PDB entry 5WOS | X-ray diffraction, 2.45 A resolution | chains A and B

[Chain A]
Protein: CNPV058 bcl-2 like protein
From: Canarypox virus
UniProt: Q6VZT9 (Q6VZT9_CNPV); numbering as in UniProt (aligned over 1-143)
Chain sequence (148 residues; row label = number of the first residue in the row; numbers below 1 keep their minus sign (Gly-4 is residue -4)):
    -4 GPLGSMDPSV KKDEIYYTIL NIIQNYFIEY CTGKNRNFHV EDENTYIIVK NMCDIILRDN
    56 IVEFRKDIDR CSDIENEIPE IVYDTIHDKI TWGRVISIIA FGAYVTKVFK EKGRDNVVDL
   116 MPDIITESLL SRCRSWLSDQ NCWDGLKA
Not modelled in the structure: -4 to 4, 143
Differences from the reference sequence: expression tag (-4 to 0)

[Chain B]
Protein: Bcl-2-like protein 11
Notes: fragment: BH3 domain
UniProt: O43521 (B2L11_HUMAN); residues 51-76 here correspond to UniProt positions 141-166 (UniProt number = residue number + 90)
Chain sequence (26 residues; row label = number of the first residue in the row):
    51 DMRPEIWIAQ ELRRIGDEFN AYYARR
Not modelled in the structure: 51-53, 75-76
Swiss-Prot annotation at these positions:
  - motif: Ile58 to Tyr72 (BH3)

[Interface between chain A and chain B]
Contacting residue pairs - 32 pairs, chain A then chain B:
  Met47(A) with Phe69(B), hydrophobic
  Ile51(A) with Ile65(B), hydrophobic; Phe69(B), hydrophobic
  Asn55(A) with Ile65(B)
  Glu58(A) with Glu61(B)
  Phe59(A) with Ile65(B), hydrophobic
  Asp62(A) with Trp57(B), hydrogen bond; Ile58(B); Glu61(B)
  Arg65(A) with Trp57(B)
  Glu72(A) with Glu55(B)
  Glu75(A) with Glu55(B)
  Ile76(A) with Ile58(B), hydrophobic; Ala59(B); Leu62(B), hydrophobic
  Asp79(A) with Ala59(B); Arg63(B)
  Thr80(A) with Ala59(B); Leu62(B); Arg63(B)
  Asp83(A) with Arg63(B), salt bridge
  Thr86(A) with Asn70(B)
  Gly88(A) with Gly66(B); Asn70(B)
  Arg89(A) with Arg63(B); Gly66(B); Asp67(B), salt bridge
  Ser92(A) with Leu62(B); Ile65(B); Gly66(B), hydrogen bond (side chain-backbone)
  Phe96(A) with Ile58(B), hydrophobic; Leu62(B), hydrophobic
Interface residues without a listed pair, chain A (23 interface residues in all): Ile50, Cys66, Ile69, Trp87, Ile93
Interface residues without a listed pair, chain B (14 interface residues in all): Arg64, Tyr73
From the paper, about this interface:
  - specific contacts: Asp83(A)-Arg63(B) (salt bridge), Arg89(A)-Asp67(B) (salt bridge)
  - interface residues, chain B: Ile58(B), Leu62(B), Ile65(B), Phe69(B)

[In short]
23 residues of chain A and 14 residues of chain B are in contact, with 2 hydrogen bonds and 2 salt bridges.
Polar pairs include Asp83(A)-Arg63(B), Arg89(A)-Asp67(B) and Asp62(A)-Trp57(B). The authors report salt
bridges between Asp83(A) and Arg63(B) and Arg89(A) and Asp67(B). The paper reports interface residues
Ile58(B), Leu62(B) and Ile65(B) among others.
Here chain A is CNPV058 bcl-2 like protein (Canarypox virus) and chain B is Bcl-2-like protein 11. Entry 5WOS
(Structural and functional insights into Canarypox Virus CNP058 regulation of apoptosis) was determined by
X-ray diffraction.
